1KMN - chains A and B; structure by X-ray diffraction, 2.80 A resolution.

[Chain A (and B)]
Name: Histidyl-tRNA synthetase
From: Escherichia coli
Notes: EC 6.1.1.21; chain B of this document is another copy of the same molecule, construct and numbering; everything in this record applies to it too
UniProt: P60906 (SYH_ECOLI); residues 2-424 here correspond to UniProt positions 1-423 (UniProt number = residue number - 1)
Amino-acid sequence (424 residues; row label = number of the first residue in the row):
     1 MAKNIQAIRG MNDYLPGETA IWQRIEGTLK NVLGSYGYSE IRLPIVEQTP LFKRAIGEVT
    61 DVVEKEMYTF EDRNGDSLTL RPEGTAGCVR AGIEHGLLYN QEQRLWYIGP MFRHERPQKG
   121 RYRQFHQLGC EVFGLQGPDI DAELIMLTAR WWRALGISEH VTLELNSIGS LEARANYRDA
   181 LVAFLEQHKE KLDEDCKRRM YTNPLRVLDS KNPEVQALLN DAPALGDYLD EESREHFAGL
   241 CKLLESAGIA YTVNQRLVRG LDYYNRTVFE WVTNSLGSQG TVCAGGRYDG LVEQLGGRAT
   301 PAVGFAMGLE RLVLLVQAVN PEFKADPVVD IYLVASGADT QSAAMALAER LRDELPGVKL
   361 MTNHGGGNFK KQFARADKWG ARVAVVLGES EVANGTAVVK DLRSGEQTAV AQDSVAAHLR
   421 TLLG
Disordered / not traced: 1-3, 186-227 (chain B: 1-2, 170-227)
Residues lining bound ligands:
  - ATP (adenosine-5'-triphosphate): R113, E115, G120, R121, Y122, F125, Q127, R259, L261, Q279, T281, V282, C283, A284, A306, M307, G308, E310, R311
  - L-histidinol (HSO): E83, G84, T85, Y107, Q127, E131, L261, Y263, Y264, A284, G285, G286, Y288, G304, F305, A306
What the authors report for this chain:
  - binding site for ATP: R113, R121, F125, Q127, R259, R311
  - specificity-determining residues: E131, Y264
  - binding site for L-histidinol: E83, Y107, Q127, E131, Y264
  - contacts within the chain: L257-R259 (hydrophobic contact), R259-V268 (hydrophobic contact), R259-Y264 (hydrogen bond), R259-E270 (water-mediated contact)
  - mutagenesis - R259H (1,000-fold): decreased catalytic activity (pyrophosphate exchange reaction)
  - mutagenesis - R259H (500-fold): decreased catalytic activity (aminoacylation reaction)
  - catalytic residues: R259
  - catalytic residues: R113 (proposed by the authors, not directly observed)

[How chain A and chain B interact]
Pairs across the interface (147; chain A residue first):
  N4(A) with R54(B); L295(B)
  I5(A) with Q48(B); L51(B), hydrophobic; R54(B); E94(B)
  Q6(A) with E94(B)
  A7(A) with R90(B); E94(B), hydrogen bond (backbone-side chain)
  I8(A) with E47(B); Q48(B); L78(B), hydrophobic
  M11(A) with V46(B), hydrophobic
  D13(A) with R42(B); L43(B); P44(B); R90(B), salt bridge; A91(B); H95(B), salt bridge
  Y14(A) with I41(B); R42(B), hydrogen bond (backbone-backbone)
  L15(A) with H95(B); L97(B), hydrophobic
  P16(A) with E40(B); L105(B), hydrophobic
  T19(A) with E40(B), hydrogen bond (side chain-backbone); I41(B); R42(B), hydrogen bond
  W22(A) with R42(B)
  Q23(A) with E40(B), hydrogen bond
  E26(A) with R42(B), salt bridge
  G34(A) with K359(B)
  S35(A) with R352(B), hydrogen bond (backbone-side chain); V358(B); L360(B), hydrogen bond (backbone-backbone)
  Y36(A) with E349(B), hydrogen bond; R352(B); L360(B); M361(B)
  G37(A) with V328(B)
  S39(A) with V328(B)
  E40(A) with P16(B); T19(B), hydrogen bond (backbone-side chain); Q23(B)
  I41(A) with Y14(B); L15(B), hydrophobic; P16(B)
  R42(A) with D13(B); Y14(B), hydrogen bond (backbone-backbone); W22(B); E26(B), salt bridge
  L43(A) with D13(B)
  P44(A) with D13(B); Q124(B)
  I45(A) with P110(B), hydrophobic; F112(B), hydrophobic; Q124(B), hydrogen bond (backbone-side chain)
  V46(A) with I8(B), hydrophobic; M11(B), hydrophobic
  E47(A) with I8(B)
  Q48(A) with I5(B)
  L51(A) with I5(B), hydrophobic
  R54(A) with K3(B), hydrogen bond (side chain-backbone); I5(B)
  E64(A) with R73(B)
  K65(A) with R73(B), hydrogen bond (backbone-side chain)
  E66(A) with R73(B)
  M67(A) with R73(B), hydrogen bond (backbone-side chain)
  Y68(A) with F70(B), hydrophobic
  T69(A) with F70(B)
  F70(A) with F70(B), hydrophobic
  D72(A) with R9(B), salt bridge; Y68(B); H114(B), salt bridge
  N74(A) with R9(B)
  L78(A) with I8(B), hydrophobic
  R90(A) with I5(B); A7(B); D13(B), salt bridge
  A91(A) with D13(B)
  I93(A) with N4(B)
  E94(A) with Q6(B); A7(B), hydrogen bond (side chain-backbone)
  H95(A) with D13(B); L15(B)
  L97(A) with L15(B), hydrophobic; P16(B)
  E102(A) with M361(B)
  R104(A) with M361(B); T362(B), hydrogen bond (side chain-backbone); H364(B)
  F112(A) with I45(B), hydrophobic; V46(B), hydrophobic
  H114(A) with D72(B), salt bridge; R73(B)
  Q124(A) with P44(B); I45(B), hydrogen bond (side chain-backbone)
  L135(A) with H364(B)
  D139(A) with Q341(B); H364(B), salt bridge
  I140(A) with H364(B)
  E143(A) with R352(B), salt bridge; H364(B), salt bridge
  M146(A) with M345(B), hydrophobic
  R150(A) with E349(B), salt bridge; R352(B); D353(B), salt bridge
  R153(A) with D353(B), salt bridge
  S246(A) with S342(B), hydrogen bond
  L295(A) with K3(B); N4(B)
  G296(A) with K3(B); N4(B), hydrogen bond (backbone-side chain)
  V328(A) with G37(B); S39(B)
  Q341(A) with D139(B)
  S342(A) with L243(B); S246(B), hydrogen bond
  M345(A) with A142(B), hydrophobic; E143(B); M146(B), hydrophobic
  E349(A) with Y36(B), hydrogen bond; M146(B); R150(B), salt bridge
  R352(A) with S35(B), hydrogen bond (side chain-backbone); Y36(B); R150(B)
  D353(A) with R150(B), salt bridge; R153(B), salt bridge
  V358(A) with S35(B)
  K359(A) with G34(B); S35(B)
  L360(A) with S35(B), hydrogen bond (backbone-backbone); Y36(B); G37(B)
  M361(A) with Y36(B); G37(B); R104(B), hydrogen bond
  T362(A) with R104(B), hydrogen bond (backbone-side chain); E143(B)
  H364(A) with R104(B); L135(B); D139(B), salt bridge; I140(B); E143(B), salt bridge
  G365(A) with D139(B), hydrogen bond (backbone-side chain)
  W379(A) with E102(B)
Interface residues without a listed pair, chain A (90 interface residues in all): R9, N12, R73, L80, P110, R123, L243, Q294, G297, V329, R350, N363, R375, K378
Interface residues without a listed pair, chain B (82 interface residues in all): Y38, P50, L80, Q103, G296, V329, N363, G365, W379

[In short]
90 residues of chain A and 82 residues of chain B are in contact; the contacts include 26 hydrogen bonds and
19 salt bridges. Among the polar pairs are D13(A)-R90(B), D13(A)-H95(B) and E26(A)-R42(B). From the paper:
catalytic residues R259(A) and R113(A); R259H of chain A reduces catalytic activity (pyrophosphate exchange
reaction).
Both chains are Histidyl-tRNA synthetase (Escherichia coli). Entry 1KMN (Histidyl-tRNA synthetase complexed
with histidinol and ATP) was determined by X-ray diffraction together with 1KMM from the same study.
